Entry 3UQC (X-ray diffraction, 2.26 A resolution); this record covers chains B and C.

[Chain B (and C)]
Molecule: Probable conserved transmembrane protein
Organism: Mycobacterium tuberculosis
Notes: chain C of this document is another copy of the same molecule, construct and numbering; everything in this record applies to it too
UniProtKB: O05435 (O05435_MYCTU); residues -3 to 282 here correspond to UniProt positions 678-963 (UniProt number = residue number + 681)
Chain sequence (286 residues; row label = number of the first residue in the row; numbers below 1 keep their minus sign (Ile-3 is residue -3)):
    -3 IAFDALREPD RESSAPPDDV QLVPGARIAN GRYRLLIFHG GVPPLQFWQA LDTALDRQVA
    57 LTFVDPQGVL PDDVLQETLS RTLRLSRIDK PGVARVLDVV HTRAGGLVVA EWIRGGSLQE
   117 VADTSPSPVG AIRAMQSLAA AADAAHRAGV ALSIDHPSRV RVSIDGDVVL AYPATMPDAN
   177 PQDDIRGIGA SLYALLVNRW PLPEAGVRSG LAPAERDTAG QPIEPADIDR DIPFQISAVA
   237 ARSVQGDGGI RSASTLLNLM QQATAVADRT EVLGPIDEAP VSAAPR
Not modelled in the structure: -3 to 17, 262-282 (chain C: -3 to 12, 263-282)
Small-molecule neighbours: succinic acid (SIN): Glu200, Ala201, Gly202
From the paper describing this entry:
  - self-association interface (contacts with another copy of this molecule): Arg28, Asp94
  - mutagenesis - R28A, D94A: decreased expression

[Chain B / chain C interface]
Pairs across the interface - 26 pairs, chain B then chain C:
  Arg28(B) - Asp94(C)  salt bridge
  Ala50(B) - Leu79(C)
  Leu51(B) - Leu79(C)  hydrophobic
  Leu51(B) - Ser82(C)
  Leu51(B) - Arg83(C)  hydrogen bond (backbone-side chain)
  Leu51(B) - Leu93(C)
  Leu51(B) - Asp94(C)
  Leu51(B) - Val95(C)
  Asp52(B) - Arg83(C)  hydrogen bond (backbone-side chain)
  Arg53(B) - Leu93(C)  hydrogen bond (side chain-backbone)
  Leu79(B) - Ala50(C)
  Leu79(B) - Leu51(C)  hydrophobic
  Arg83(B) - Leu51(C)  hydrogen bond (side chain-backbone)
  Arg83(B) - Asp52(C)
  Arg91(B) - Arg91(C)
  Arg91(B) - Leu93(C)
  Arg91(B) - Glu107(C)  salt bridge
  Val92(B) - Leu51(C)
  Val92(B) - Arg53(C)  hydrogen bond (backbone-side chain)
  Leu93(B) - Arg28(C)  hydrogen bond (backbone-side chain)
  Leu93(B) - Leu51(C)
  Asp94(B) - Arg28(C)  salt bridge
  Asp94(B) - Ala50(C)
  Asp94(B) - Leu51(C)
  Val95(B) - Leu51(C)
  Glu107(B) - Arg91(C)  salt bridge
Interface residues without a listed pair, chain C (14 interface residues in all): Val92

[Summary]
13 residues of chain B face 14 of chain C across their interface; the contacts include 6 hydrogen bonds and 4
salt bridges. Among the polar pairs are Arg28(B)-Asp94(C), Arg91(B)-Glu107(C) and Leu51(B)-Arg83(C). Chain B
binds succinic acid. The paper reports that R28A and D94A of chain B reduce expression; a self-association
interface involving Arg28(B) and Asp94(B).
Both chains are Probable conserved transmembrane protein (Mycobacterium tuberculosis). Entry 3UQC (Structure
of the Intracellular Kinase Homology Domain of Rv3910 at 2.2 A resolution) was determined by X-ray
diffraction, deposited together with 3OTV, 3OUK and 3OUN.
